PDB entry 8W89 | electron microscopy, 3.00 A resolution | chains B and G of the 5 polymer chains in the assembly

Chain B:
Molecule: Guanine nucleotide-binding protein G(I)/G(S)/G(T) subunit beta-1
Source organism: Homo sapiens
UniProtKB: P62873 (GBB1_HUMAN); residue numbers follow UniProt; this construct covers 2-340
Chain sequence (345 residues; row label = number of the first residue in the row; numbers below 1 keep their minus sign (Met-4 is residue -4)):
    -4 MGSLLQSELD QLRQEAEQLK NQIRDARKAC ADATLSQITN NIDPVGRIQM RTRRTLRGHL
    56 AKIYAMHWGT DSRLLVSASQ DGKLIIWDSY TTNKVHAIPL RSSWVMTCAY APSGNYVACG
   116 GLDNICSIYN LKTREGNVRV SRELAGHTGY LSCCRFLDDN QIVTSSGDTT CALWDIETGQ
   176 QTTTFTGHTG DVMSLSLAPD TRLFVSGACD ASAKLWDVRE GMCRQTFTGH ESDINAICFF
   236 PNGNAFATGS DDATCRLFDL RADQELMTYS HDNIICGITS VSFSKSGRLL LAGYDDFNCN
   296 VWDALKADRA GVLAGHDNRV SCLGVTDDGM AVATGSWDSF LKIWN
Unresolved in the structure: -4 to 2
Construct notes: initiating methionine (-4); expression tag (-3 to 1)

Chain G:
Molecule: Guanine nucleotide-binding protein G(I)/G(S)/G(O) subunit gamma-2
Source organism: Homo sapiens
UniProtKB: P59768 (GBG2_HUMAN); numbering as in UniProt (aligned over 1-71)
Chain sequence (71 residues; row label = number of the first residue in the row):
     1 MASNNTASIA QARKLVEQLK MEANIDRIKV SKAAADLMAY CEAHAKEDPL LTPVPASENP
    61 FREKKFFCAI L
Unresolved in the structure: 1-5, 63-71

How chain B and chain G interact:
Pairs across the interface (83):
  Glu3(B) - Ile9(G)
  Glu3(B) - Arg13(G)  salt bridge
  Leu4(B) - Ser8(G)
  Leu4(B) - Ile9(G)  hydrophobic
  Leu4(B) - Ala12(G)  hydrophobic
  Leu7(B) - Ile9(G)
  Leu7(B) - Ala12(G)  hydrophobic
  Leu7(B) - Arg13(G)
  Leu7(B) - Val16(G)
  Glu10(B) - Val16(G)
  Ala11(B) - Val16(G)  hydrophobic
  Ala11(B) - Leu19(G)
  Leu14(B) - Val16(G)
  Leu14(B) - Leu19(G)  hydrophobic
  Lys15(B) - Leu19(G)
  Gln17(B) - Ala23(G)
  Ile18(B) - Ala23(G)  hydrophobic
  Ala21(B) - Arg27(G)
  Arg22(B) - Arg27(G)
  Ala24(B) - Lys29(G)
  Cys25(B) - Arg27(G)
  Cys25(B) - Ile28(G)
  Cys25(B) - Lys29(G)
  Cys25(B) - Val30(G)  hydrogen bond (backbone-backbone)
  Ala26(B) - Val30(G)  hydrophobic
  Asp27(B) - Lys29(G)
  Asp27(B) - Ser31(G)  hydrogen bond
  Ala28(B) - Val30(G)
  Leu30(B) - Ala34(G)  hydrophobic
  Ile33(B) - Ser31(G)
  Ile33(B) - Ala34(G)  hydrophobic
  Thr34(B) - Met38(G)
  Val40(B) - Leu51(G)  hydrophobic
  Met45(B) - Leu50(G)  hydrophobic
  Arg48(B) - Asn59(G)
  Arg48(B) - Phe61(G)
  Arg48(B) - Arg62(G)
  Arg49(B) - Phe61(G)  hydrogen bond (side chain-backbone)
  Arg49(B) - Arg62(G)
  Ser84(B) - Phe61(G)
  Tyr85(B) - Pro60(G)
  Tyr85(B) - Phe61(G)  hydrophobic
  Cys218(B) - Gln18(G)
  Arg219(B) - Glu22(G)
  Gln220(B) - Ile25(G)
  Thr221(B) - Glu22(G)  hydrogen bond
  Phe235(B) - Tyr40(G)  hydrophobic
  Phe235(B) - Cys41(G)  hydrophobic
  Pro236(B) - Tyr40(G)
  Asn237(B) - Tyr40(G)
  Asp254(B) - Ala33(G)
  Asp254(B) - Leu37(G)
  Arg256(B) - Arg27(G)
  Arg256(B) - Ile28(G)  hydrogen bond (backbone-backbone)
  Arg256(B) - Asp36(G)  salt bridge
  Ala257(B) - Arg27(G)
  Ala257(B) - Ile28(G)
  Ala257(B) - Val30(G)  hydrophobic
  Asp258(B) - Arg27(G)  salt bridge
  Gln259(B) - Val30(G)
  Leu261(B) - Val30(G)  hydrophobic
  Ser279(B) - Asp48(G)  hydrogen bond
  Ser279(B) - Leu50(G)
  Lys280(B) - Glu47(G)
  Lys280(B) - Asp48(G)
  Ser281(B) - Tyr40(G)
  Ser281(B) - Cys41(G)
  Ser281(B) - His44(G)
  Ser281(B) - Asp48(G)  hydrogen bond
  Ser281(B) - Leu51(G)
  Arg283(B) - Glu42(G)  salt bridge
  Arg283(B) - Leu51(G)
  Leu284(B) - Leu51(G)  hydrophobic
  Leu300(B) - Cys41(G)  hydrophobic
  Gly324(B) - Pro49(G)
  Gly324(B) - Leu50(G)
  Met325(B) - Pro49(G)  hydrophobic
  Met325(B) - Leu50(G)
  Met325(B) - Pro60(G)
  Ala326(B) - Phe61(G)  hydrophobic
  Val327(B) - Leu50(G)  hydrophobic
  Ile338(B) - Phe61(G)  hydrophobic
  Asn340(B) - Asn59(G)
Interface residues without a listed pair, chain B (57 interface residues in all): Ile37, Ile43, Trp63, Ala240, Leu252, Gly282, Asp323
Interface residues without a listed pair, chain G (36 interface residues in all): Lys20, Asp26, Ala45

In short:
Chain B and chain G form an interface of 57 and 36 residues respectively; the contacts include 7 hydrogen
bonds and 4 salt bridges. Among the polar pairs are Glu3(B)-Arg13(G), Arg256(B)-Asp36(G) and
Asp258(B)-Arg27(G).
Chain B is Guanine nucleotide-binding protein G(I)/G(S)/G(T) subunit beta-1 and chain G is Guanine
nucleotide-binding protein G(I)/G(S)/G(O) subunit gamma-2, both from Homo sapiens; the structure, Cryo-EM
structure of the PEA-bound TAAR1-Gs complex, was determined by electron microscopy, deposited together with
8W87, 8W88 and 8W8A.
